4H5Q - chains C and D of the 4 polymer chains in the assembly; structure by X-ray diffraction, 2.70 A resolution.

== Chain C ==
Protein: Nucleocapsid protein
From: Rift valley fever virus
Reference sequence: D3K5I7 (D3K5I7_RVFV); residue numbers follow UniProt; this construct covers 1-245
Chain sequence (245 residues; numbered 1 to 245; the number before each row is that of its first residue):
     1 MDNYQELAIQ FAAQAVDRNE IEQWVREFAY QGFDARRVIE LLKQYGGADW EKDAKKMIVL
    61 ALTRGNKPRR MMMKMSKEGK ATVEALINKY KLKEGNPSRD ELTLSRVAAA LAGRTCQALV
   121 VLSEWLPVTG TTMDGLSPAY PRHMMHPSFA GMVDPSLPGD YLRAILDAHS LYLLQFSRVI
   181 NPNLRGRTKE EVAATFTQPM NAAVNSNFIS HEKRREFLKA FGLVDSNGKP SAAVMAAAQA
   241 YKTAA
Disordered / not traced: 1-2
UniProt features mapped onto this chain:
  - binding site (RNA): Tyr30, Phe33, Asn66, Lys67, Arg70, Arg99, Ser105, Arg106, Arg185, Thr195
  - site: Trp125 (Important for dimerization)
  - mutagenesis: Trp125 (W125A: Almost complete loss of transcription), Arg178 (R178E: 90% loss of transcription; R178Q: 75% loss of 30transcription)

== Chain D ==
Molecule: 30-mer poly(T) DNA
Sequence (14 nucleotides; each row starts with the number of its first residue):
     1 TTTTTTTTTT TTTT

== Interface between chain C and chain D ==
Contacting residue pairs (23):
  Tyr30(C) - DT1(D)  base contact
  Ala61(C) - DT4(D)  hydrogen bond to the base
  Leu62(C) - DT4(D)  hydrogen bond to the base
  Thr63(C) - DT4(D)  base contact
  Thr63(C) - DT5(D)  base contact
  Arg64(C) - DT4(D)  sugar contact
  Gly65(C) - DT4(D)  phosphate contact
  Asn66(C) - DT3(D)  base contact
  Asn66(C) - DT4(D)  hydrogen bond to the phosphate
  Lys67(C) - DT4(D)  salt bridge to the phosphate
  Arg70(C) - DT4(D)  salt bridge to the phosphate
  Arg70(C) - DT5(D)  salt bridge to the phosphate
  Gly95(C) - DT3(D)  base contact
  Asn96(C) - DT2(D)  base contact
  Asn96(C) - DT3(D)  base contact
  Ser105(C) - DT3(D)  hydrogen bond to the base
  Pro127(C) - DT4(D)  base contact
  Phe176(C) - DT4(D)  base contact
  Ile180(C) - DT3(D)  sugar contact
  Ile180(C) - DT4(D)  base contact
  Asn181(C) - DT2(D)  sugar contact
  Thr195(C) - DT1(D)  base contact
  Gln198(C) - DT1(D)  base contact
Other interface residues (no listed pair), chain C (19 interface residues in all): Pro199

== Overview ==
19 residues of chain C face 5 of chain D across their interface, with 4 hydrogen bonds and 3 salt bridges.
Polar contacts include Ala61(C)-DT4(D), Leu62(C)-DT4(D) and Ser105(C)-DT3(D). Curated annotation (UniProt)
lists 10 RNA-binding residues and 2 mutagenesis sites on chain C.
Here chain C is Nucleocapsid protein (Rift valley fever virus) and chain D is a 30-mer poly(T) DNA. Entry 4H5Q
(Crystal Structure of Rift Valley Fever Virus Nucleocapsid Protein Hexamer Bound to Single-stranded DNA) was
determined by X-ray diffraction together with 4V9E, 4H5L, 4H5M, 4H5O and 4H5P from the same study.
